PDB entry 9DHC | X-ray diffraction, 2.32 A resolution | chain A

[Chain A]
Molecule: Retinoblastoma-associated protein
Source organism: Homo sapiens
UniProtKB: P06400 (RB_HUMAN); aligned to UniProt positions 380-793 over residues 380-793
Sequence (390 residues; each row starts with the number of its first residue; note: 27 numbers in that range are skipped by the numbering (no residue carries them; nothing is unmodelled there)):
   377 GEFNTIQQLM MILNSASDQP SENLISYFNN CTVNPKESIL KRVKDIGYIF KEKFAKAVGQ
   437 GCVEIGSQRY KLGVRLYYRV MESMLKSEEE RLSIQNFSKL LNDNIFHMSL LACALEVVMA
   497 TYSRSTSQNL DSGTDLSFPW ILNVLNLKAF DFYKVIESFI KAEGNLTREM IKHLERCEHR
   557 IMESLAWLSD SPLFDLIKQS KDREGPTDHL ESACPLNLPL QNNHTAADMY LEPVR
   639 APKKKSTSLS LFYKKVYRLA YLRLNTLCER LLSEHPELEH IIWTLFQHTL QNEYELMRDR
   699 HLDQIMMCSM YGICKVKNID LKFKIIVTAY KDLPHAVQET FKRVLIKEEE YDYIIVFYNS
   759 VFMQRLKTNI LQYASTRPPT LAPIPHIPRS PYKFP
Unresolved in the structure: 377-382, 438-439, 500-511, 577-599, 639-641, 785-793
Differences from the reference sequence: expression tag (377-379); engineered mutation E608 (Ser in P06400), A639 (Ser612 in P06400), Y751 (Ser in P06400), A780 (Ser in P06400)
Swiss-Prot annotation at these positions:
  - modified residue (Phosphoserine): S567, S788
Reported in the primary citation:
  - disease-associated variants - E492Q, A525G, E554K, I703F (23-fold), R741C, R741S, S751Y (35-fold), R763T: decreased binding to E7LxCxE
  - disease-associated variants - K462E (-5.0 +/- 0.5 degC), A488V (-4.1 +/- 0.6 degC), A490T (-4.7 +/- 1.0 degC), A490V (-5.1 +/- 0.6 degC), E492Q (-5.4 +/- 0.8 degC), E533K (-6.4 +/- 0.5 degC), E539D (-4.9 +/- 0.5 degC), E554K (-7.0 +/- 0.5 degC), D697E (-4.1 +/- 0.5 degC), I703F (-6.6 degC +/- 0.6 degC), M704V (-5.1 +/- 0.9 degC), T738I (-5.3 +/- 0.5 degC), S751Y (-5.4 +/- 0.5 degC): decreased stability
  - disease-associated variants - A488V, A490T, L550I, M695I, I703V: decreased binding to E2FTD
  - disease-associated variants - S474I, S474R, K530I, S534R, H555Y, R656Q: unchanged binding to E7LxCxE

[In short]
From the paper: K462E, A488V and A490T, among others, reduce stability; E492Q, A525G and E554K, among others,
reduce binding to E7LxCxE; 26 substitutions were tested in all.
Chain A is Retinoblastoma-associated protein (Homo sapiens); the structure, The Retinoblastoma Protein with
Mutation S751Y, was determined by X-ray diffraction, deposited together with 9DGK, 9DHF and 9DHU.
